4RUX - chain A; structure by X-ray diffraction, 1.14 A resolution.

# Chain A
Molecule: Carbonic anhydrase 2
Source organism: Homo sapiens
Notes: EC 4.2.1.1
UniProtKB: P00918 (CAH2_HUMAN); the author numbering skips numbers that UniProt does not, so the offset changes along the chain: 1-125 = UniProt 1-125; 127-261 = UniProt 126-260
Sequence (260 residues; row label = number of the first residue in the row; note: 1 number in that range is skipped by the numbering (no residue carries it; nothing is unmodelled there)):
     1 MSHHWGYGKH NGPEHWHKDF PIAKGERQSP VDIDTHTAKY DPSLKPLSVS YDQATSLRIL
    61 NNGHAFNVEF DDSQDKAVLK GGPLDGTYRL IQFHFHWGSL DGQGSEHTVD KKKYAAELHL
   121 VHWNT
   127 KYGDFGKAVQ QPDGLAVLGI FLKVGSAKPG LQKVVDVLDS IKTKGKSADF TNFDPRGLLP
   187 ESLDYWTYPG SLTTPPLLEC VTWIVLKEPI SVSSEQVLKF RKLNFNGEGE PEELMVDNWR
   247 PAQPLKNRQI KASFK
Unresolved in the structure: 1-3
Bound ions: Zn2+: His94, His96, His119 (together with 4-(allyloxy)benzenesulfonamide)
Residues lining bound ligands:
  - 4-(allyloxy)benzenesulfonamide (3W3), molecule 1: Gln92, His94, His96, Glu106, His119, Val121, Phe131, Val135, Val143, Ser197, Leu198, Thr199, Thr200, Pro202, Trp209
  - 4-(allyloxy)benzenesulfonamide (3W3), molecule 2: Asp180, Arg182, Gly183
Swiss-Prot annotation at these positions:
  - active site: His64 (Proton donor/acceptor)
  - binding site (Zn(2+)): His94, His96, His119
  - binding site (substrate): Thr199, Thr200
  - site: Tyr7 (Fine-tunes the proton-transfer properties of H-64), Asn62 (Fine-tunes the proton-transfer properties of H-64), Asn67 (Fine-tunes the proton-transfer properties of H-64), Gln92 (Involved in the binding of some activators, including histamine and L-histidine)
  - modified residue: Ser2 (N-acetylserine), Ser166 (Phosphoserine), Ser173 (Phosphoserine)

# In short
Bound to chain A: 4-(allyloxy)benzenesulfonamide. His94, His96 and His119 form the Zn2+ site. Curated
annotation (UniProt) lists active-site residue His64, 3 Zn2+-binding residues and substrate-binding residues
Thr199 and Thr200.
Chain A is Carbonic anhydrase 2 (Homo sapiens); the structure, Crystal structure of human Carbonic Anhydrase
II in complex with 4-(allyloxy)benzenesulfonamide, was determined by X-ray diffraction (same publication as
4RUY and 4RUZ).
